6OWG - chains E and G of the 240 polymer chains in the assembly; structure by electron microscopy, 2.60 A resolution.

Chain E (and G):
Name: Microcompartments protein
From: Halothece sp. (strain PCC 7418)
Notes: chain G of this document is another copy of the same molecule, construct and numbering; everything in this record applies to it too
UniProtKB: K9YHS7 (K9YHS7_HALP7); residue numbers follow UniProt; this construct covers 1-113
Chain sequence (113 residues; row label = number of the first residue in the row):
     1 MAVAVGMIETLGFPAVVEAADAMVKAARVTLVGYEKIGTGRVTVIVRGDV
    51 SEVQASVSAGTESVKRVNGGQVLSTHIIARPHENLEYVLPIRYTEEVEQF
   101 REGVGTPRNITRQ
Unresolved in the structure: 1, 102-113

How chain E and chain G interact:
Pairs across the interface (16):
  Ala-2(E) / Arg-28(G)  hydrogen bond (backbone-side chain)
  Ala-4(E) / Arg-28(G)
  Val-50(E) / Arg-28(G)
  Val-50(E) / Ser-51(G)
  Val-50(E) / Glu-52(G)
  Ser-51(E) / Ser-51(G)
  Gln-54(E) / Ser-51(G)
  Gln-54(E) / Gln-54(G)
  Gln-54(E) / Ala-55(G)
  Ala-79(E) / Ala-26(G)
  Ala-79(E) / Arg-28(G)  hydrogen bond (backbone-side chain)
  Ala-79(E) / Ala-55(G)  hydrophobic
  Arg-80(E) / Val-24(G)
  Arg-80(E) / Ala-26(G)  hydrogen bond (backbone-backbone)
  Arg-80(E) / Ala-27(G)
  Arg-80(E) / Arg-28(G)
Other interface residues (no listed pair), chain E (8 interface residues in all): Val-3
Other interface residues (no listed pair), chain G (9 interface residues in all): Lys-25

Overview:
Chain E and chain G form an interface of 8 and 9 residues respectively, with 3 hydrogen bonds. Polar pairs
include Ala-2(E)/Arg-28(G), Ala-79(E)/Arg-28(G) and Arg-80(E)/Ala-26(G).
Both chains are Microcompartments protein (Halothece sp. (strain PCC 7418)). Entry 6OWG (Structure of a
synthetic beta-carboxysome shell, T=4) was determined by electron microscopy, deposited together with 6OWF.
